Entry 7L5A (X-ray diffraction, 2.95 A resolution); this record covers chain A.

Chain A:
Molecule: Bacteriophytochrome
Source organism: Xanthomonas campestris pv. campestris (strain 8004)
Reference sequence: A0A0H2XCS3 (BPHY_XANC8); residues 2-511 here = UniProt positions 2-511
Sequence (517 residues; row label = number of the first residue in the row; numbers below 1 keep their minus sign (Met-5 is residue -5)):
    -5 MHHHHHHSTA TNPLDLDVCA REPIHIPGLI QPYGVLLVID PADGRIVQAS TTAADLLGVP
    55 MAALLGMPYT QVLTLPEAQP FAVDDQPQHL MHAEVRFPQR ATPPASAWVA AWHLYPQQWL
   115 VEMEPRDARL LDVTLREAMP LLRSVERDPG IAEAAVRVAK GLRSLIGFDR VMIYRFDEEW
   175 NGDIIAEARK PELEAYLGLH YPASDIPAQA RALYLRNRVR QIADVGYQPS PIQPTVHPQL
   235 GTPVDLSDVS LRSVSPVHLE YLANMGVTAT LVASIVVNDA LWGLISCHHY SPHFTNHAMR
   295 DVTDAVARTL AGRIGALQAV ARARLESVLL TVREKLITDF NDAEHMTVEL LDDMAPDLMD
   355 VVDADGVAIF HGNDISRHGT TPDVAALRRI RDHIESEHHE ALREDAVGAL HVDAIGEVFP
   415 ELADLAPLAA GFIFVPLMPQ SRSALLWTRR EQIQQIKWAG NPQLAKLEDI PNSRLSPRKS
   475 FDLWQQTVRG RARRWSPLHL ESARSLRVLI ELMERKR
Disordered / not traced: -5 to 8, 333-340, 389-401, 507-511
Construct notes: initiating methionine (-5); expression tag (-4 to 1)
Swiss-Prot annotation at these positions:
  - region: Trp452 to Gln480 (Tongue domain)
  - binding site (biliverdin IXalpha): Cys13
  - mutagenesis: Cys13 (C13S: Loss of photo-inducible Pr-Pfr conversion; protein still binds pigment ...)
Glycans and other covalent adducts: biliverdine ix alpha (BLA) linked to Cys13
Ligand contacts: biliverdine ix alpha (BLA): Leu10, Ala14, Ile18, Tyr168, Tyr190, Leu193, Tyr195, Ser198, Asp199, Ile200, Pro201, Ala204, Tyr208, Arg214, Ile216, Val248, Ser249, Val251, His252, Tyr255, Leu256, Met259, Thr264, Val266, Leu278, Ser280, His282, Leu469, Pro471, Ser474
What the authors report for this chain:
  - binding site for biliverdine ix alpha: Cys13, Asp199
  - conformationally variable residues (side-chain flip): Tyr168, Tyr195
  - mutagenesis - V266S, S280V, S474E (60 min): decreased stability
  - mutagenesis - H194A (2.7-fold): decreased stability in response to Pfr state stabilization
  - mutagenesis - W478A: decreased stability in response to Pfr state
  - mutagenesis - W452A: unchanged stability in response to Pr state
  - mutagenesis - W452A: increased binding to higher-order oligomeric arrangements
  - mutagenesis - W478A: unchanged binding to dimeric arrangement
  - mutagenesis - W452A/G454E: unchanged binding to dimeric state
  - mutagenesis - G454E: unchanged signaling in response to light

Overview:
Biliverdine ix alpha is covalently linked to Cys13. UniProt lists biliverdin IXalpha-binding residue Cys13 and
one mutagenesis site. The paper reports a binding site for biliverdine ix alpha at Cys13 and Asp199; V266S,
S280V and S474E reduce stability; 8 substitutions were tested in all.
Chain A is Bacteriophytochrome (Xanthomonas campestris pv. campestris (strain 8004)); the structure, Crystal
structure of the photosensory module from Xanthomonas campestris bacteriophytochrome XccBphP in the Pfr state,
was determined by X-ray diffraction together with 7L59 and 6PL0 from the same study.
